1N35 - chains B and A of the 3 polymer chains in the assembly; structure by X-ray diffraction, 2.50 A resolution.

== Chain B ==
Molecule: 5-nt RNA strand
Sequence (5 nucleotides; numbered 1272 to 1276; the number before each row is that of its first residue):
  1272 GGGGG

== Chain A ==
Protein: Minor core protein lambda 3
Organism: Mammalian orthoreovirus 3
UniProt: P17378 (VL3_REOVD); numbering as in UniProt (aligned over 1-1267)
Chain sequence (1267 residues; numbered 1 to 1267; the number before each row is that of its first residue):
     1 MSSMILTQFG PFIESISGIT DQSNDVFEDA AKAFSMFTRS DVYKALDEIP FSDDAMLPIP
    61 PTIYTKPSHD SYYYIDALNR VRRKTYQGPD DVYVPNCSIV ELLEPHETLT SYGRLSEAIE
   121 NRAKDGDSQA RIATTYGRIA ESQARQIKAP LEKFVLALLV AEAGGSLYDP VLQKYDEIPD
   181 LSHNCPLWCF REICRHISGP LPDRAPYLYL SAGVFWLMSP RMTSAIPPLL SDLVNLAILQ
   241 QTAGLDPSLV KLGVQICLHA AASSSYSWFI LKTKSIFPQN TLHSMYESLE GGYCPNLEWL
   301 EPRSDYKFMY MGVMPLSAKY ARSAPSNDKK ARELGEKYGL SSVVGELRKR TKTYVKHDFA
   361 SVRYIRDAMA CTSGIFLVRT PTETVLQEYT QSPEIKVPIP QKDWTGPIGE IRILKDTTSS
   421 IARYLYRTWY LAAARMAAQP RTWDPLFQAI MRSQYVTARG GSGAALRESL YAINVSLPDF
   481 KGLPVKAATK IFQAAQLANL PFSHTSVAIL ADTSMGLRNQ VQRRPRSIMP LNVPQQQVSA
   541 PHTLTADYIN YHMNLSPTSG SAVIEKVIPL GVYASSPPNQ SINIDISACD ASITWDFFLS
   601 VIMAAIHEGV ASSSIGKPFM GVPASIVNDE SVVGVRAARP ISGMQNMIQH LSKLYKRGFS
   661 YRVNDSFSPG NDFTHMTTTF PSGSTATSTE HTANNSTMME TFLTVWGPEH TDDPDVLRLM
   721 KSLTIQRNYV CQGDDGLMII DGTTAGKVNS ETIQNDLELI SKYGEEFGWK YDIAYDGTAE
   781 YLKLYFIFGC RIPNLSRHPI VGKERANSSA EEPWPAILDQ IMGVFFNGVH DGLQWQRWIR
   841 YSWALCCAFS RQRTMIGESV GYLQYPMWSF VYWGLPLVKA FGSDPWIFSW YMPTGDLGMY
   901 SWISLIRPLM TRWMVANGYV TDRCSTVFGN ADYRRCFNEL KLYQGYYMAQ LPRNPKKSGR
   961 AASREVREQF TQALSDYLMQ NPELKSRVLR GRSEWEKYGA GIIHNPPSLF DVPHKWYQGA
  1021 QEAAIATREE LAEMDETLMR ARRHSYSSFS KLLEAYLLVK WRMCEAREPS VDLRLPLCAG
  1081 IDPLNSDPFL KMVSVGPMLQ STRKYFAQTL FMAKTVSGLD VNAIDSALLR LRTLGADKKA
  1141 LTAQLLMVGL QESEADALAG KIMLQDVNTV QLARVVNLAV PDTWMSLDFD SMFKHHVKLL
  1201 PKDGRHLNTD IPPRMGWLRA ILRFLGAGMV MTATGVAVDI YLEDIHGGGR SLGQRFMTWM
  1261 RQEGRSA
Unresolved in the structure: 1, 1266-1267
Ion coordination: Mn2+ site 1: Asp585, Ile586, Asp734 (together with 3'-deoxy-cytidine-5'-triphosphate); Mn2+ site 2: Asp585, Asp734 (together with 3'-deoxy-cytidine-5'-triphosphate)
Small-molecule neighbours:
  - 3'-deoxy-cytidine-5'-triphosphate (CH1), molecule 1: Lys32, Ser35, Met36, Arg851, Arg853, Tyr862
  - 3'-deoxy-cytidine-5'-triphosphate (CH1), molecule 2: Arg518, Arg523, Arg524, Arg526, Ile528, Asp585, Ile586, Ser587, Ala588, Cys589, Asp590, Ser682, Thr687, Asp734
  - 3'-deoxy-cytidine-5'-triphosphate (CH1), molecule 3: Trp814, Pro815, Gln852, Arg853, Thr854, Met855, Arg1028, Leu1031, Met1034, Asp1035

== Interface between chain B and chain A ==
Contacting residue pairs (21):
  G1272(B) - Arg459(A)  salt bridge to the phosphate
  G1272(B) - Glu812(A)  phosphate contact
  G1272(B) - Asp819(A)  hydrogen bond to the sugar
  G1273(B) - Lys803(A)  salt bridge to the phosphate
  G1273(B) - Glu812(A)  phosphate contact
  G1273(B) - Asp819(A)  sugar contact
  G1273(B) - Gln820(A)  sugar contact
  G1273(B) - Gly823(A)  sugar contact
  G1274(B) - Ala562(A)  base contact
  G1274(B) - Asn827(A)  hydrogen bond to the phosphate
  G1275(B) - Gly560(A)  base contact
  G1275(B) - Ser561(A)  sugar contact
  G1275(B) - Ala562(A)  hydrogen bond to the sugar
  G1275(B) - Lys566(A)  hydrogen bond to the sugar
  G1275(B) - Arg797(A)  phosphate contact
  G1275(B) - His798(A)  phosphate contact
  G1275(B) - Asn827(A)  phosphate contact
  G1276(B) - Gly560(A)  sugar contact
  G1276(B) - Ser561(A)  hydrogen bond to the sugar
  G1276(B) - Lys783(A)  phosphate contact
  G1276(B) - Arg797(A)  phosphate contact
Interface residues without a listed pair, chain A (19 interface residues in all): Lys148, Val563, Gln732, Leu782, Asp1182

== Summary ==
5 residues of chain B and 19 residues of chain A are in contact, with 5 hydrogen bonds and 2 salt bridges.
Among the polar pairs are G1272(B)-Asp819(A), G1275(B)-Ala562(A) and G1275(B)-Lys566(A). Bound to chain A: 3
copies of 3'-deoxy-cytidine-5'-triphosphate.
Chain B is a 5-nt RNA strand and chain A is Minor core protein lambda 3 (Mammalian orthoreovirus 3); the
structure, lambda3 elongation complex with four phosphodiester bond formed, was determined by X-ray
diffraction together with 1N1H, 1N38, 1MUK and 1MWH from the same study.
